Entry 9I8M (electron microscopy, 4.30 A resolution (low resolution: residue-level contacts below are approximate; hydrogen-bond / salt-bridge calls are withheld)); this record covers chains L and p of the 27 polymer chains in the assembly.

[Chain L]
Protein: Gamma-tubulin complex component 6
From: Xenopus laevis
UniProt: A0A974HT83 (A0A974HT83_XENLA); numbering as in UniProt (aligned over 1-1698)
Amino-acid sequence (1698 residues; row label = number of the first residue in the row):
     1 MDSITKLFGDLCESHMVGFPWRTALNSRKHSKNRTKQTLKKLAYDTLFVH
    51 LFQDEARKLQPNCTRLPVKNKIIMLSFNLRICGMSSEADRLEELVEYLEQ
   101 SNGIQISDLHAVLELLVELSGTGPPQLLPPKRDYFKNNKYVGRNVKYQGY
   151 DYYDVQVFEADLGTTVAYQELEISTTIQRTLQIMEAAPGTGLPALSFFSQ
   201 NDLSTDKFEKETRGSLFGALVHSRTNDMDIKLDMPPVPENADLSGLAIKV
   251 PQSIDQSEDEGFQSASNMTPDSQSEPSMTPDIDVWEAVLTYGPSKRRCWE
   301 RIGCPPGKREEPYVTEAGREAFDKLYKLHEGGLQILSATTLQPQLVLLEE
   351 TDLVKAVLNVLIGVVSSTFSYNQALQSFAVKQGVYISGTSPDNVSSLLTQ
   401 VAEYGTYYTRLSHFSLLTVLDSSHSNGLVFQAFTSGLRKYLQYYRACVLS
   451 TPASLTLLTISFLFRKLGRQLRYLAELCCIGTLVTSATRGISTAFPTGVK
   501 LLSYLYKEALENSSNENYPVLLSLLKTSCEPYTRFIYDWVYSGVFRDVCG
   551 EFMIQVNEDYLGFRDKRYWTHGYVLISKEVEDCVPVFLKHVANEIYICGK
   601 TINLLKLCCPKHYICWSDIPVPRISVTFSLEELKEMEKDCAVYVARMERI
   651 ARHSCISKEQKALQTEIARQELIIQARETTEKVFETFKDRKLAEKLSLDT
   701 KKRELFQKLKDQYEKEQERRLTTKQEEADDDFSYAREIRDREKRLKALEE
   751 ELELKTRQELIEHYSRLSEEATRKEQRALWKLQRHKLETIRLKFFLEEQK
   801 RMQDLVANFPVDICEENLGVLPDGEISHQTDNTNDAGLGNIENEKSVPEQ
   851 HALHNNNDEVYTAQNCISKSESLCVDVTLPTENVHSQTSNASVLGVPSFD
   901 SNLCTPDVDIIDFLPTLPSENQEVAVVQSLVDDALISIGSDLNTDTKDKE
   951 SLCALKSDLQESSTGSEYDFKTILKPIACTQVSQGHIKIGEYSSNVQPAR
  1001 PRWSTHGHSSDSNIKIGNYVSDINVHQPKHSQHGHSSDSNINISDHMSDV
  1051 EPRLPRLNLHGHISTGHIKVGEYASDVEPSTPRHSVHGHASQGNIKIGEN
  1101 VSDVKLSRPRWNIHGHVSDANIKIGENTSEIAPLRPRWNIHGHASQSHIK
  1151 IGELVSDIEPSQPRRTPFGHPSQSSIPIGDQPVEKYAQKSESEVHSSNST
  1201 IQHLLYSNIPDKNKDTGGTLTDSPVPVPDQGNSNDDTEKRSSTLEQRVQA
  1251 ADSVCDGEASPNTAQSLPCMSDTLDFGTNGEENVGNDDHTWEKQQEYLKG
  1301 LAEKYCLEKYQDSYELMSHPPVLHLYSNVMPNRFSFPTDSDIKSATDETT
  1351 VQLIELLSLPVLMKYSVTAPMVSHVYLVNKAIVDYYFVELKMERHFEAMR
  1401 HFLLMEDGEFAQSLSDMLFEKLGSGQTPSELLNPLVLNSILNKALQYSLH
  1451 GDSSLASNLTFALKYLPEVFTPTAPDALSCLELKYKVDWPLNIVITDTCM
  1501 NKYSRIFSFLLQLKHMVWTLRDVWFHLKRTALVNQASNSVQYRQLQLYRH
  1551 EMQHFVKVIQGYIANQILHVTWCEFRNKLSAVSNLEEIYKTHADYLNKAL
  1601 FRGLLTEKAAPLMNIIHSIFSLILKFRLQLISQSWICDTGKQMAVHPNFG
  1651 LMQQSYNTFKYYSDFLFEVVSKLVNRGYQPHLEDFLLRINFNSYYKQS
Unresolved in the structure: 1-2, 18-30, 54-65, 122-154, 185-205, 255-310, 480-493, 609-1357, 1379-1698
Sequence notes: conflict Asp-392 (Glu in A0A974HT83), Val-394 (Ile in A0A974HT83)

[Chain p]
Protein: Mitotic-spindle organizing protein 1
From: Xenopus laevis
UniProt: Q5U4M5 (MZT1_XENLA); residues 1-72 here = UniProt positions 1-72
Amino-acid sequence (72 residues; each row starts with the number of its first residue):
     1 MANASGNMSAVRETMDVLLEISRLLNTGLDMETLSICVRLCEQGINPEAL
    51 SSVIKELRRASDTLKASESTAS
Unresolved in the structure: 1-12, 69-72

[How chain L and chain p interact]
Pairs across the interface (80):
  Ile-4(L) / Gln-43(p)
  Leu-7(L) / Ile-36(p)
  Leu-7(L) / Arg-39(p)
  Phe-8(L) / Leu-40(p)
  Asp-10(L) / Ile-36(p)
  Leu-11(L) / Thr-33(p)
  Leu-11(L) / Ile-36(p)
  Leu-11(L) / Leu-40(p)
  Leu-11(L) / Leu-50(p)
  Leu-11(L) / Leu-57(p)
  Cys-12(L) / Leu-57(p)
  Ser-14(L) / Thr-33(p)
  Ser-14(L) / Ile-36(p)
  His-15(L) / Thr-33(p)
  His-15(L) / Leu-57(p)
  His-15(L) / Arg-58(p)
  His-15(L) / Ser-61(p)
  His-15(L) / Lys-65(p)
  Met-16(L) / Ser-61(p)
  Met-16(L) / Lys-65(p)
  Thr-35(L) / Leu-64(p)
  Leu-39(L) / Leu-57(p)
  Leu-39(L) / Ala-60(p)
  Leu-39(L) / Leu-64(p)
  Leu-42(L) / Glu-56(p)
  Leu-42(L) / Ala-60(p)
  Ala-43(L) / Val-53(p)
  Ala-43(L) / Leu-57(p)
  Thr-46(L) / Glu-56(p)
  Leu-47(L) / Ala-49(p)
  Leu-47(L) / Val-53(p)
  His-50(L) / Glu-48(p)
  His-50(L) / Ala-49(p)
  His-50(L) / Ser-52(p)
  Leu-75(L) / Leu-25(p)
  Leu-91(L) / Leu-24(p)
  Leu-91(L) / Leu-25(p)
  Leu-94(L) / Glu-20(p)
  Val-95(L) / Ile-21(p)
  Tyr-97(L) / Val-17(p)
  Leu-98(L) / Thr-14(p)
  Leu-98(L) / Val-17(p)
  Leu-98(L) / Leu-18(p)
  Leu-98(L) / Ile-21(p)
  Gly-103(L) / Thr-14(p)
  Ile-104(L) / Glu-13(p)
  Ile-104(L) / Thr-14(p)
  Gln-105(L) / Met-15(p)
  Gln-105(L) / Val-38(p)
  Gln-105(L) / Arg-39(p)
  Gln-105(L) / Glu-42(p)
  Ile-106(L) / Thr-14(p)
  Ile-106(L) / Met-15(p)
  Ile-106(L) / Leu-18(p)
  Ile-106(L) / Val-38(p)
  Ile-106(L) / Glu-42(p)
  Ser-107(L) / Glu-42(p)
  Asp-108(L) / Cys-41(p)
  Asp-108(L) / Glu-42(p)
  Ala-111(L) / Pro-47(p)
  Val-112(L) / Val-38(p)
  Val-112(L) / Cys-41(p)
  Leu-113(L) / Leu-18(p)
  Glu-114(L) / Pro-47(p)
  Leu-115(L) / Cys-37(p)
  Leu-115(L) / Pro-47(p)
  Leu-115(L) / Leu-50(p)
  Leu-115(L) / Ser-51(p)
  Leu-116(L) / Ser-22(p)
  Leu-116(L) / Thr-27(p)
  Leu-116(L) / Leu-29(p)
  Glu-118(L) / Pro-47(p)
  Glu-118(L) / Glu-48(p)
  Glu-118(L) / Ser-51(p)
  Leu-119(L) / Thr-27(p)
  Leu-119(L) / Leu-29(p)
  Ser-120(L) / Leu-25(p)
  Ser-120(L) / Thr-27(p)
  Gly-121(L) / Leu-25(p)
  Gly-121(L) / Asn-26(p)
Interface residues without a listed pair, chain L (43 interface residues in all): Val-17, Leu-51, Glu-87, Arg-90, Val-117
Interface residues without a listed pair, chain p (42 interface residues in all): Glu-32, Leu-34, Ile-45, Asn-46, Ile-54, Lys-55

[Overview]
The interface between chain L and chain p involves 43 residues on one side and 42 on the other.
Chain L is Gamma-tubulin complex component 6 and chain p is Mitotic-spindle organizing protein 1, both from
Xenopus laevis; the structure, NEDD1-bound native vertebrate gamma-tubulin ring complex from Xenopus laevis,
focused reconstruction, was determined by electron microscopy.
